Entry 7RAY (X-ray diffraction, 1.78 A resolution); this record covers chains A and C of the 3 polymer chains in the assembly.

[Chain A]
Molecule: Methyl-CpG-binding domain protein 2
From: Homo sapiens
UniProt: Q9UBB5 (MBD2_HUMAN); numbering as in UniProt (aligned over 143-220)
Chain sequence (79 residues; row label = number of the first residue in the row):
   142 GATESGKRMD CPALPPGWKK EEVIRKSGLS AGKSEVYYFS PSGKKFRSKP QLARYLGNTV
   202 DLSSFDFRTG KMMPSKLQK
Disordered / not traced: 216-220
Construct notes: expression tag (142); conflict Glu176 (Asp in Q9UBB5)
Curated features (UniProtKB/Swiss-Prot):
  - modified residue: Ser181 (Phosphoserine)

[Chain C]
Molecule: 12-nt DNA strand
Sequence (12 nucleotides; row label = number of the first residue in the row):
     1 GCCAACGTTG GC
Modified residues: 5CM (5-methyl-2'-deoxy-cytidine-5'-monophosphate) at position 6

[Chain A / chain C interface]
Pairs across the interface - 12 pairs, chain A then chain C:
  Arg166(A) with 5CM_6(C), phosphate contact; DG7(C), hydrogen bond to the base
  Lys167(A) with 5CM_6(C), hydrogen bond to the phosphate
  Ser168(A) with 5CM_6(C), hydrogen bond to the phosphate
  Gly169(A) with 5CM_6(C), phosphate contact; DG7(C), phosphate contact
  Leu170(A) with DG7(C), hydrogen bond to the phosphate
  Ser171(A) with DG7(C), hydrogen bond to the phosphate
  Glu176(A) with 5CM_6(C), base contact
  Lys186(A) with DA4(C), salt bridge to the phosphate
  Arg188(A) with DA5(C), base contact; 5CM_6(C), base contact
Also at the interface, not in a pair above, chain A (11 interface residues in all): Val164, Tyr178

[In short]
11 residues of chain A and 4 residues of chain C are in contact, with 5 hydrogen bonds and 1 salt bridge.
Polar contacts include Arg166(A)-DG7(C), Lys167(A)-5CM_6(C) and Ser168(A)-5CM_6(C).
Here chain A is Methyl-CpG-binding domain protein 2 (Homo sapiens) and chain C is a 12-nt DNA strand. Entry
7RAY (Crystal structure of MBD2 with DNA) was determined by X-ray diffraction.
